PDB entry 6WOX | X-ray diffraction, 3.14 A resolution | chains D and H of the 9 polymer chains in the assembly

[Chain D]
Protein: DNA-directed RNA polymerase subunit beta'
Organism: Thermus thermophilus
Notes: EC 2.7.7.6
Reference sequence: Q8RQE8 (RPOC_THET8); residues 1-1505 here = UniProt positions 1-1505
Sequence (1505 residues; each row starts with the number of its first residue):
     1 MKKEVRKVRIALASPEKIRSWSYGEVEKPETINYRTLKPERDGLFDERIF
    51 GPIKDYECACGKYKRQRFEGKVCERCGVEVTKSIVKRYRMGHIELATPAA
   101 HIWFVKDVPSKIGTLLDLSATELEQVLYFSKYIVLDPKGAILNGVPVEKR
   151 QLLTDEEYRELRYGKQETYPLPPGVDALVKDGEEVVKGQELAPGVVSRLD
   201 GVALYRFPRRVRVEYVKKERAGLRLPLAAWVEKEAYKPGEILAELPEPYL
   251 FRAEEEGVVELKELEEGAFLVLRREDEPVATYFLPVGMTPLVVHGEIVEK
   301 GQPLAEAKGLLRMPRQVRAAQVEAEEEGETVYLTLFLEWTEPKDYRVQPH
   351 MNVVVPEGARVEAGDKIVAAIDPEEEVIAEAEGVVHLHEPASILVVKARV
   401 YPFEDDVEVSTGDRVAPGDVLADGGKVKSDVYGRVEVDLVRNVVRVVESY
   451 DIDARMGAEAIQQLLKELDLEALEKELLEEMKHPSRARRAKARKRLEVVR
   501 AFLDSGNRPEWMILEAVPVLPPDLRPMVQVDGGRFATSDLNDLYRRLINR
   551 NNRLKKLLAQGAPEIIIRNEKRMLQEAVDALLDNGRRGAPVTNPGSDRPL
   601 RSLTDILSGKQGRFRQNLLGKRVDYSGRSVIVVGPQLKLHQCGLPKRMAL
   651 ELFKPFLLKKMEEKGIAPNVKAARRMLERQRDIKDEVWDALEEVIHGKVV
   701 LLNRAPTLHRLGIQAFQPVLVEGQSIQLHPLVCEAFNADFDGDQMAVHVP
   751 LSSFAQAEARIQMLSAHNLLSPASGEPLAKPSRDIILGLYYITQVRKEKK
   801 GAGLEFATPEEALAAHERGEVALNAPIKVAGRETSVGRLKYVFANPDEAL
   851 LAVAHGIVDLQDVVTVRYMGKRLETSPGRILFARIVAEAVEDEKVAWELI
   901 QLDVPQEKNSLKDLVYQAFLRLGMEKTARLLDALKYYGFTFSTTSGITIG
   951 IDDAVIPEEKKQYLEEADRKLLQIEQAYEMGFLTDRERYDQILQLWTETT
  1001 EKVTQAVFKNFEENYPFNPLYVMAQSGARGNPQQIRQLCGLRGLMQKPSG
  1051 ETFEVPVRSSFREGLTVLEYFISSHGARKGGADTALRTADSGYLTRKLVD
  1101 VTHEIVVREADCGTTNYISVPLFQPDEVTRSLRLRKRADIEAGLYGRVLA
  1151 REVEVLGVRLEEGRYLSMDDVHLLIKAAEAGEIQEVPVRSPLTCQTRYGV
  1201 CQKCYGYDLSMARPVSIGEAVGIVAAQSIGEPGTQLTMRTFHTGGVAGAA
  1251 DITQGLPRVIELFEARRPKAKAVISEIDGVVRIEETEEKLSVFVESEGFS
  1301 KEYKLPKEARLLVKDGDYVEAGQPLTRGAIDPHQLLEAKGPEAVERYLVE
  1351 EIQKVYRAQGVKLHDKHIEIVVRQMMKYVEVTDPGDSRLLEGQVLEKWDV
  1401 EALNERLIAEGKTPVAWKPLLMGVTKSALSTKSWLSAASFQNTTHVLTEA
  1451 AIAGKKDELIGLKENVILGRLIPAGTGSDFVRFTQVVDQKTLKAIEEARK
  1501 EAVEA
Unresolved in the structure: 1-2, 1239-1253, 1503-1505
Construct notes: conflict Lys86 (Arg in Q8RQE8)
Bound ions: Zn2+ site 1: Cys58, Cys60, Cys73, Cys76; Na+: Asp739 (together with 2'-deoxycytidine-5'-triphosphate); Mg2+: Asp739, Asp741, Asp743 (shared with 1 residue of chain I); Zn2+ site 2: Cys1112, Cys1194, Cys1201, Cys1204
Ligand contacts: 2'-deoxycytidine-5'-triphosphate (DCP): Arg704, Pro706, Asn737, Asp739, Asp741, Arg783, Arg1029

[Chain H]
Molecule: 27-nt DNA strand
Sequence (27 nucleotides; each row starts with the number of its first residue):
     1 TATAATGGGAGCTGTCACGGATGCAGG
Unresolved in the structure: 26-27

[How chain D and chain H interact]
Pairs across the interface - 6 pairs, chain D then chain H:
  Val108(D) with DA21(H), sugar contact
  Lys494(D) with DA21(H), salt bridge to the phosphate
  Arg1266(D) with DC18(H), hydrogen bond to the phosphate; DG19(H), salt bridge to the phosphate
  Lys1426(D) with DG19(H), phosphate contact; DG20(H), salt bridge to the phosphate
Also at the interface, not in a pair above, chain D (6 interface residues in all): Pro109, Lys491
Also at the interface, not in a pair above, chain H (5 interface residues in all): DT22

[In short]
Chain D and chain H form an interface of 6 and 5 residues respectively, with 1 hydrogen bond and 3 salt
bridges. Polar pairs include Arg1266(D)-DC18(H), Lys494(D)-DA21(H) and Arg1266(D)-DG19(H). Chain D binds
2'-deoxycytidine-5'-triphosphate. Cys58(D), Cys60(D), Cys73(D) and Cys76(D) form the Zn2+ site 1.
Here chain D is DNA-directed RNA polymerase subunit beta' (Thermus thermophilus) and chain H is a 27-nt DNA
strand. Entry 6WOX (Thermus thermophilus RNA polymerase initially transcribing complex with 2'dCTP) was
determined by X-ray diffraction together with 6WOY from the same study.
